PDB entry 3M6S | X-ray diffraction, 2.80 A resolution | chains E and F of the 6 polymer chains in the assembly

Chain E:
Name: Hemagglutinin
Organism: Influenza A virus
Notes: fragment: Hemagglutinin HA1
UniProt: C5MV42 (C5MV42_9INFA); residues 1-327 here correspond to UniProt positions 18-344 (UniProt number = residue number + 17)
Sequence (331 residues; numbered -3 to 327; the number before each row is that of its first residue; numbers below 1 keep their minus sign (Ala-3 is residue -3)):
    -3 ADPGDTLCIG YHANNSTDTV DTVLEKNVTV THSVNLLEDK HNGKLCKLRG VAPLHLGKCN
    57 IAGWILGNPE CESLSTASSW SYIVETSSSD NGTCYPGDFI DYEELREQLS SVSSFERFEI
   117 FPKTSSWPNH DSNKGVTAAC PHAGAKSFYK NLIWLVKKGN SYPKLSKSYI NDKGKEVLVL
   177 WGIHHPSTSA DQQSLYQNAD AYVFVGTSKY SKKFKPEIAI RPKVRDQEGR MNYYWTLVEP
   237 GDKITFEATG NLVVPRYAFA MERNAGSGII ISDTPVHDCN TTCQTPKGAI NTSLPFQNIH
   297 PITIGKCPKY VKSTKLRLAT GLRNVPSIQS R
Not modelled in the structure: -3 to -1, 323-327
Disulfide bonds: Cys42-Cys275, Cys55-Cys67, Cys90-Cys136, Cys279-Cys303
Covalently attached groups: N-acetylglucosamine (NAG) linked to Asn87
Construct notes: expression tag (-3 to 0)
Reported in the primary citation:
  - post-translational modification sites: Asn23, Asn87, Asn276
  - mutagenesis - D222G, D222N: unchanged binding to alpha2-6
  - mutagenesis - D222G, D222N: increased binding to sulfated alpha2-3 sialylglycans

Chain F:
Name: Hemagglutinin
Organism: Influenza A virus
Notes: fragment: Hemagglutinin HA2
UniProt: C5MV42 (C5MV42_9INFA); residues 1-178 here correspond to UniProt positions 345-522 (UniProt number = residue number + 344)
Sequence (181 residues; each row starts with the number of its first residue):
     1 GLFGAIAGFI EGGWTGMVDG WYGYHHQNEQ GSGYAADLKS TQNAIDEITN KVNSVIEKMN
    61 TQFTAVGKEF NHLEKRIENL NKKIDDGFLD IWTYNAELLV LLENERTLDY HDSNVKNLYE
   121 KVRSQLKNNA KEIGNGCFEF YHKCDNTCME SVKNGTYDYP KYSEEAKLNR EEIDSGRLVP
   181 R
Not modelled in the structure: 1, 173-181
Disulfide bonds: Cys144-Cys148
Construct notes: engineered mutation Ser175 (Gly519 in C5MV42), Gly176 (Val520 in C5MV42), Arg177 (Lys521 in C5MV42); expression tag (179-181)

How chain E and chain F interact:
Pairs across the interface (123; chain E residue first):
  Gly0(E) - Glu139(F)
  Asp1(E) - Gln27(F)
  Asp1(E) - Asn28(F)
  Asp1(E) - Glu139(F)
  Asp1(E) - Phe140(F)  hydrogen bond (backbone-backbone)
  Asp1(E) - His142(F)
  Asp1(E) - Cys144(F)
  Thr2(E) - His25(F)
  Thr2(E) - His26(F)
  Thr2(E) - Gln27(F)  hydrogen bond (backbone-backbone)
  Thr2(E) - Phe138(F)
  Thr2(E) - Glu139(F)
  Thr2(E) - Met149(F)
  Leu3(E) - Tyr24(F)  hydrophobic
  Leu3(E) - His25(F)
  Leu3(E) - Cys137(F)
  Leu3(E) - Phe138(F)  hydrogen bond (backbone-backbone)
  Leu3(E) - Phe140(F)  hydrophobic
  Leu3(E) - Val152(F)  hydrophobic
  Cys4(E) - Trp14(F)
  Cys4(E) - Gly23(F)
  Cys4(E) - Tyr24(F)
  Cys4(E) - His25(F)  hydrogen bond (backbone-backbone)
  Cys4(E) - Gly136(F)
  Cys4(E) - Cys137(F)  disulfide
  Ile5(E) - Ile10(F)
  Ile5(E) - Trp14(F)
  Ile5(E) - Gly23(F)
  Ile5(E) - Tyr24(F)  hydrophobic
  Ile5(E) - Leu118(F)  hydrophobic
  Ile5(E) - Tyr119(F)  hydrophobic
  Ile5(E) - Val122(F)  hydrophobic
  Ile5(E) - Gly136(F)  hydrogen bond (backbone-backbone)
  Gly6(E) - Trp14(F)
  Gly6(E) - Tyr22(F)
  Gly6(E) - Gly23(F)  hydrogen bond (backbone-backbone)
  Tyr7(E) - Ile6(F)
  Tyr7(E) - Ala7(F)  hydrogen bond (side chain-backbone)
  Tyr7(E) - Ile10(F)  hydrogen bond (side chain-backbone)
  Tyr7(E) - Glu11(F)
  Tyr7(E) - Gly12(F)  hydrogen bond (side chain-backbone)
  Tyr7(E) - Gly13(F)
  Tyr7(E) - Trp14(F)  hydrogen bond (backbone-backbone)
  Tyr7(E) - Met17(F)
  Tyr7(E) - Trp21(F)
  Tyr7(E) - Val115(F)  hydrophobic
  His8(E) - Met17(F)  hydrogen bond (side chain-backbone)
  His8(E) - Gly20(F)  hydrogen bond (side chain-backbone)
  His8(E) - Trp21(F)  hydrogen bond (backbone-backbone)
  Ala9(E) - Gly13(F)
  Ala9(E) - Trp14(F)  hydrogen bond (backbone-backbone)
  Ala9(E) - Thr15(F)
  Val16(E) - Asn104(F)
  Asp17(E) - Leu101(F)
  Asp17(E) - Asn104(F)  hydrogen bond (backbone-side chain)
  Thr18(E) - Leu101(F)
  Thr18(E) - Glu105(F)
  Thr18(E) - Leu108(F)
  Val19(E) - Leu101(F)
  Val19(E) - Leu102(F)  hydrophobic
  Val19(E) - Glu105(F)
  Leu20(E) - Glu105(F)
  Thr27(E) - Trp21(F)
  His28(E) - Trp21(F)  hydrogen bond
  Val30(E) - Val52(F)  hydrophobic
  Leu32(E) - Val55(F)  hydrophobic
  Leu44(E) - Phe63(F)  hydrophobic
  Arg45(E) - Phe63(F)
  Glu99(E) - Glu69(F)
  Glu99(E) - Asn71(F)
  Arg102(E) - Glu69(F)  salt bridge
  Glu103(E) - Lys68(F)  salt bridge
  Gly262(E) - Phe63(F)
  Ser263(E) - Ala65(F)
  Gly264(E) - Ala65(F)
  Ser289(E) - Ile56(F)
  Pro291(E) - Met59(F)  hydrophobic
  Phe292(E) - Met59(F)  hydrophobic
  Phe292(E) - Trp92(F)  hydrophobic
  Phe292(E) - Ala96(F)  hydrophobic
  Pro297(E) - Val66(F)
  Ile298(E) - Val66(F)  hydrophobic
  Thr299(E) - Thr64(F)
  Thr299(E) - Ala65(F)
  Thr299(E) - Val66(F)  hydrogen bond (backbone-backbone)
  Ile300(E) - Phe63(F)  hydrophobic
  Ile300(E) - Thr64(F)
  Gly301(E) - Gln62(F)
  Gly301(E) - Phe63(F)
  Gly301(E) - Thr64(F)  hydrogen bond (backbone-backbone)
  Lys302(E) - Thr61(F)
  Lys302(E) - Gln62(F)
  Lys302(E) - Phe63(F)
  Cys303(E) - Thr61(F)  hydrogen bond (backbone-side chain)
  Lys305(E) - Trp92(F)
  Tyr306(E) - Leu89(F)
  Val307(E) - Leu89(F)  hydrophobic
  Val307(E) - Trp92(F)
  Val307(E) - Thr93(F)
  Lys308(E) - Leu89(F)
  Lys308(E) - Thr93(F)  hydrogen bond (backbone-side chain)
  Ser309(E) - Glu97(F)  hydrogen bond
  Leu312(E) - Ala96(F)  hydrophobic
  Arg313(E) - Val100(F)
  Arg313(E) - Asn104(F)  hydrogen bond (backbone-side chain)
  Leu314(E) - Val52(F)  hydrophobic
  Leu314(E) - Asn104(F)
  Ala315(E) - Asn104(F)  hydrogen bond (backbone-side chain)
  Ala315(E) - Thr107(F)
  Ala315(E) - Leu108(F)  hydrophobic
  Thr316(E) - Trp21(F)
  Thr316(E) - Ile48(F)
  Thr316(E) - Val52(F)
  Thr316(E) - Thr107(F)
  Thr316(E) - His111(F)  hydrogen bond (backbone-side chain)
  Gly317(E) - Trp21(F)
  Gly317(E) - His111(F)  hydrogen bond (backbone-side chain)
  Leu318(E) - Ile6(F)  hydrophobic
  Leu318(E) - Trp21(F)
  Leu318(E) - His111(F)
  Val321(E) - Glu11(F)
  Val321(E) - Gly12(F)
  Val321(E) - Gly13(F)  hydrogen bond (backbone-backbone)
Also at the interface, not in a pair above, chain E (56 interface residues in all): Asn10, Val24, Val26, Ile265, Leu290, Arg319
Also at the interface, not in a pair above, chain F (67 interface residues in all): Ala5, Val18, Glu29, Asn60, Gly67, Glu103, Ile133, Asn135, Lys143
Inter-chain disulfides: Cys4(E)-Cys137(F)

Summary:
Chain E and chain F form an interface of 56 and 67 residues respectively, with 1 disulfide bond, 26 hydrogen
bonds and 2 salt bridges. Polar pairs include Arg102(E)-Glu69(F), Glu103(E)-Lys68(F) and Tyr7(E)-Ala7(F). The
paper reports that D222G and D222N of chain E increase binding to sulfated alpha2-3 sialylglycans;
modification sites Asn23(E), Asn87(E) and Asn276(E).
Chain E is Hemagglutinin and chain F is Hemagglutinin, both from Influenza A virus; the structure, Crystal
structure of H1N1pdm Hemagglutinin, was determined by X-ray diffraction.
